Entry 8ZDR (electron microscopy, 2.65 A resolution); this record covers chains B and C of the 4 polymer chains in the assembly.

== Chain B ==
Molecule: 37-nt DNA strand
Sequence (37 nucleotides; each row starts with the number of its first residue; numbers below 1 keep their minus sign (DC-9 is residue -9)):
    -9 CATTTGACCCGCGAAGCGCACCTAATTTCGAAGCCCT
Unresolved in the structure: 23-27

== Chain C ==
Protein: a protein
Chain sequence (747 residues; numbered 1 to 747; the number before each row is that of its first residue):
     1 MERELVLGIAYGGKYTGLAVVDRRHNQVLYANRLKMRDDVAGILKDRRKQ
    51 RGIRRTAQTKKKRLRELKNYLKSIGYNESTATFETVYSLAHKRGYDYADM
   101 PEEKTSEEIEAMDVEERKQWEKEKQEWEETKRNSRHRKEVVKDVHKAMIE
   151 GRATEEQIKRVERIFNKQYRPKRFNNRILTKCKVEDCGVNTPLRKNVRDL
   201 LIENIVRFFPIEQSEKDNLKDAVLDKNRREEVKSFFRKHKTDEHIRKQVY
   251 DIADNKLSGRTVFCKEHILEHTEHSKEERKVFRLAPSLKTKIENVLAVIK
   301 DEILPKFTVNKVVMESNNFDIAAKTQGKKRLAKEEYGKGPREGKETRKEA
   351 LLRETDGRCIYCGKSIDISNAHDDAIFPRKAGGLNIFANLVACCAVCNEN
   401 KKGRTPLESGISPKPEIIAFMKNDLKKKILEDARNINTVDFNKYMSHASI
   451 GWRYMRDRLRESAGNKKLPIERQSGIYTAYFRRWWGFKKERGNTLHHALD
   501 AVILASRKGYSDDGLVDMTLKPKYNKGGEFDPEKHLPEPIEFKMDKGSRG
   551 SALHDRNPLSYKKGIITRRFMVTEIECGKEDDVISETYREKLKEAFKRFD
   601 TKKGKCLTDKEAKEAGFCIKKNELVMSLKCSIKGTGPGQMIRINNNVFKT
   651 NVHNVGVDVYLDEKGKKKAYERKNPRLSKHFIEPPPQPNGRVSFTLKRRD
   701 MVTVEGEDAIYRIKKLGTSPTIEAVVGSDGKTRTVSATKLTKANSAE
Unresolved in the structure: 1-6, 21-29, 101-132, 225-227, 303-311, 316-447, 462-465, 473-494, 502-543, 659-669, 687-694, 704-712, 724-733, 744-747
Ion coordination: Zn2+: Cys182, Cys187, Cys264, His267
Reported in the primary citation:
  - binding site for the 37-nt DNA strand: Asn651, His653, Asn654, Arg698, Lys715
  - binding site for the 37-nt DNA strand (chain B): Asp555 to Asn557, Lys649
  - mutagenesis - K183A/V262A/F263A, C264H, H267C, K715A: decreased catalytic activity
  - binding site for the 159-nt RNA strand: Arg160, Arg163, Lys167, Arg173, Asn175, Asn176, Asn190, Lys195, Asn196, Arg260, Lys265
  - Zn2+ coordination: Cys182, Cys187, Cys264, His267
  - mutagenesis - L44G/T180A/K256A/R283A, R51A/Y97A/R170A/F174A, K167A/R170A/R173A/R177A, R194A/H244A/D251A/V262G, R260A/K265A, K649A, N651A: abolished catalytic activity

== Interface between chain B and chain C ==
Residue-residue contacts (58):
  DA-8(B) - Thr738(C)  phosphate contact
  DT-7(B) - Ser736(C)  sugar contact
  DT-7(B) - Ala737(C)  phosphate contact
  DT-7(B) - Thr738(C)  hydrogen bond to the phosphate
  DT-6(B) - Val735(C)  phosphate contact
  DT-6(B) - Ser736(C)  hydrogen bond to the phosphate
  DC-2(B) - Lys579(C)  salt bridge to the phosphate
  DC-2(B) - Gly634(C)  base contact
  DC-1(B) - Glu576(C)  phosphate contact
  DC-1(B) - Lys579(C)  salt bridge to the phosphate
  DC-1(B) - Lys633(C)  sugar contact
  DC-1(B) - Gly634(C)  sugar contact
  DC-1(B) - Lys649(C)  hydrogen bond to the base
  DC0(B) - Asp555(C)  sugar contact
  DC0(B) - Phe570(C)  phosphate contact
  DG1(B) - Asp555(C)  phosphate contact
  DG1(B) - Arg556(C)  hydrogen bond to the phosphate
  DG1(B) - Asn557(C)  hydrogen bond to the sugar
  DC2(B) - Asp46(C)  phosphate contact
  DC2(B) - Ile53(C)  base contact
  DG3(B) - Lys49(C)  salt bridge to the phosphate
  DG3(B) - Asn133(C)  base contact
  DA5(B) - Tyr97(C)  sugar contact
  DG6(B) - Tyr97(C)  sugar contact
  DC7(B) - Phe174(C)  phosphate contact
  DG8(B) - Phe174(C)  sugar contact
  DG8(B) - Ile178(C)  base contact
  DG8(B) - Lys256(C)  salt bridge to the phosphate
  DG8(B) - Arg283(C)  base contact
  DC9(B) - Ile178(C)  sugar contact
  DC9(B) - Leu193(C)  phosphate contact
  DC9(B) - Ser258(C)  phosphate contact
  DC9(B) - Gly259(C)  hydrogen bond to the phosphate
  DC9(B) - Arg283(C)  hydrogen bond to the base
  DA10(B) - Ile178(C)  sugar contact
  DA10(B) - Thr180(C)  hydrogen bond to the phosphate
  DA10(B) - Gly259(C)  phosphate contact
  DA10(B) - Arg260(C)  hydrogen bond to the phosphate
  DA10(B) - Arg283(C)  sugar contact
  DC11(B) - Val281(C)  phosphate contact
  DC11(B) - Phe282(C)  hydrogen bond to the phosphate
  DC11(B) - Arg283(C)  hydrogen bond to the phosphate
  DC11(B) - Ile450(C)  base contact
  DC11(B) - Gly451(C)  phosphate contact
  DC12(B) - Val281(C)  phosphate contact
  DC12(B) - Ser449(C)  sugar contact
  DC12(B) - Ile450(C)  sugar contact
  DC12(B) - Gly451(C)  hydrogen bond to the phosphate
  DC12(B) - Trp452(C)  hydrogen bond to the phosphate
  DC12(B) - Arg453(C)  hydrogen bond to the phosphate
  DT13(B) - Arg472(C)  salt bridge to the phosphate
  DT16(B) - His244(C)  sugar contact
  DT17(B) - Asp242(C)  sugar contact
  DT17(B) - His244(C)  sugar contact
  DT17(B) - Ile245(C)  phosphate contact
  DT18(B) - Phe208(C)  phosphate contact
  DC19(B) - Phe208(C)  sugar contact
  DA22(B) - Lys276(C)  phosphate contact
Interface residues without a listed pair, chain B (24 interface residues in all): DA21
Interface residues without a listed pair, chain C (45 interface residues in all): Gln248, Thr272, Ser719, Thr734, Lys739

== In short ==
24 residues of chain B face 45 of chain C across their interface, with 14 hydrogen bonds and 5 salt bridges.
Polar pairs include DC-1(B)-Lys649(C), DC9(B)-Arg283(C) and DG1(B)-Asn557(C). From the paper: a binding site
for the 159-nt RNA strand at Arg160(C), Arg163(C) and Lys167(C) among others; L44G/T180A/K256A/R283A,
R51A/Y97A/R170A/F174A and K167A/R170A/R173A/R177A of chain C, among others, abolish catalytic activity; 11
substitutions were tested in all.
Chain B is a 37-nt DNA strand and chain C is a protein; the structure, Cryo-EM structure of the
Cas9d-sgRNA-target DNA complex, was determined by electron microscopy together with 8ZQ9 from the same study.
